Entry 8S2E (electron microscopy, 3.80 A resolution); this record covers chains H and C of the 8 polymer chains in the assembly.

Chain H:
Protein: variable heavy chain
Organism: Homo sapiens
Sequence (220 residues; row label = number of the first residue in the row; a row labelled like 82A-82C holds insertion residues (82A, then the next letters in order)):
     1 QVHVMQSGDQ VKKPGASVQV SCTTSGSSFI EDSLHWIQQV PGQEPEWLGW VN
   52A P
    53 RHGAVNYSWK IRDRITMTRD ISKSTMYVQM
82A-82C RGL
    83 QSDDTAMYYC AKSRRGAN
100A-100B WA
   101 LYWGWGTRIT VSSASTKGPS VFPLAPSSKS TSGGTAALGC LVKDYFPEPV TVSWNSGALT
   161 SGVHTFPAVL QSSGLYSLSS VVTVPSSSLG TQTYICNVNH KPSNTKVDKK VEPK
Unresolved in the structure: 114-214
Cystine bridges: Cys22-Cys92

Chain C:
Protein: Envelope glycoprotein gp120
Organism: HIV whole-genome vector AA1305#18
Sequence (441 residues; numbered 31 to 503 plus 1 insertion-coded residue; 33 numbers in that range are skipped by the numbering (no residue carries them; nothing is unmodelled there); the number before each row is that of its first residue):
    31 AENLWVTVYY GVPVWKDAET TLFCASD
    66 HNVWATHACV PTDPNPQEIH LENVTEEFNM WKNNMVEQMH TDIISLWDQS LKPCVKLTPL
   126 CVTLQCTNVT NNITDD
   150 MRGELKNCSF NMTTELRDKK QKVYSLFYRL DVVQI
   189 KEYRLINCNT SACTQACPKV SFEPIPIHYC APAGFAILKC KDKKFNGTGP CPSVSTVQCT
   249 HGIKPVVSTQ LLLNGSLAEE EVMIRSENIT NNAKNILVQF NTPVQINCTR PNNNTRKSIR
   309 I
   312 GPGQAFYATG
  321A D
   322 IIGDIRQAHC NVSKATWNET LGKVVKQLRK HFGNNTIIRF ANSSGGDLEV TTHSFNCGGE
   382 FFYCNTSGLF NSTWISN
   410 SNDSITLPCR IKQIINMWQR IGQCMYAPPI QGVIRCVSNI TGLILTRDGG STNSTTETFR
   470 PGGGDMRDNW RSELYKYKVV KIEPLGVAPT RCKR
Cystine bridges: Cys54-Cys74, Cys119-Cys205, Cys126-Cys196, Cys131-Cys157, Cys201-Cys433, Cys218-Cys247, Cys228-Cys239, Cys296-Cys331, Cys378-Cys445, Cys385-Cys418
Covalent attachments: N-acetylglucosamine (NAG) linked to Asn133, Asn156, Asn160, Asn197, Asn234, Asn262, Asn301, Asn392, Asn448
Small-molecule neighbours: N-acetylglucosamine (NAG; 2-acetamido-2-deoxy-beta-D-glucopyranose): Asn276, Ile277, Thr278, Asn279
Reported in the primary citation:
  - post-translational modification sites: Asn276

How chain H and chain C interact:
Residue-residue contacts - 27 pairs, chain H then chain C:
  Ile30(H) - Gln428(C)
  Ile30(H) - Ile430(C)  hydrophobic
  Trp50(H) - Asn280(C)
  Arg53(H) - Gln428(C)
  His54(H) - Asp368(C)  hydrogen bond (backbone-backbone)
  His54(H) - Glu370(C)  salt bridge
  His54(H) - Val371(C)
  His54(H) - Gln428(C)
  His54(H) - Gly473(C)  hydrogen bond (side chain-backbone)
  Gly55(H) - Gly366(C)
  Gly55(H) - Gly367(C)
  Ala56(H) - Gly366(C)
  Val57(H) - Ser365(C)  hydrogen bond (backbone-side chain)
  Val57(H) - Gly366(C)
  Asn58(H) - Asn280(C)  hydrogen bond
  Asn58(H) - Arg456(C)
  Asn58(H) - Asp457(C)
  Tyr59(H) - Asp457(C)
  Tyr59(H) - Gly458(C)
  Trp61(H) - Gly458(C)
  Trp61(H) - Gly459(C)
  Trp61(H) - Ser460(C)
  Trp61(H) - Asn462(C)
  Lys62(H) - Asn462(C)
  Arg71(H) - Asp368(C)  salt bridge
  Asn100(H) - Asn279(C)  hydrogen bond
  Asn100(H) - Ala281(C)
Interface residues without a listed pair, chain H (17 interface residues in all): Trp47, Ser60, Arg64, Ile73
Interface residues without a listed pair, chain C (21 interface residues in all): Arg360, Arg469, Asp474
From the paper, about this interface:
  - residue pairs: Arg53(H)-Gln428(C) (hydrogen bond), His54(H)-Glu370(C), Asn100(H)-Asn279(C) (hydrogen bond)
  - epitope / paratope residues, chain H: Arg53(H), His54(H), Arg71(H), Asn100(H)
  - epitope / paratope residues, chain C: Asn279(C), Glu370(C), Gln428(C)

Overview:
17 residues of chain H face 21 of chain C across their interface, with 5 hydrogen bonds and 2 salt bridges.
Among the polar pairs are His54(H)-Glu370(C), Arg71(H)-Asp368(C) and His54(H)-Gly473(C). The authors report
hydrogen bonds between Arg53(H) and Gln428(C) and Asn100(H) and Asn279(C); a contact between His54(H) and
Glu370(C). From the paper: epitope/paratope residues Arg53(H), His54(H) and Asn279(C) among others; a
modification site at Asn276(C).
Chain H is variable heavy chain (Homo sapiens) and chain C is Envelope glycoprotein gp120 (HIV whole-genome
vector AA1305#18); the structure, Fab4251-DS-SOSIP complex, was determined by electron microscopy.
